PDB entry 4JBO | X-ray diffraction, 2.49 A resolution | chain A

== Chain A ==
Name: Aurora kinase A
Organism: Homo sapiens
Notes: EC 2.7.11.1; fragment: catalytic domain
UniProt: O14965 (AURKA_HUMAN); numbering as in UniProt (aligned over 123-401)
Chain sequence (279 residues; each row starts with the number of its first residue):
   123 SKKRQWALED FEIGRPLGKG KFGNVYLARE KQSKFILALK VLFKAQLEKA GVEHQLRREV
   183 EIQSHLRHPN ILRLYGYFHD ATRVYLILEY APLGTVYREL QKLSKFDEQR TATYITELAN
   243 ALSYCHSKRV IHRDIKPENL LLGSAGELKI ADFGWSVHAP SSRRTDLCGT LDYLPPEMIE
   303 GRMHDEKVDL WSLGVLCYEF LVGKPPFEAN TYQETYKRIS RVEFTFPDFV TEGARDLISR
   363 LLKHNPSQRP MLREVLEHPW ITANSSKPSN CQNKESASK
Unresolved in the structure: 123-125, 392-401
Differences from the reference sequence: engineered mutation D288 (Thr in O14965)
Ligand contacts: WPH (1-(4-{2-[(6-{4-[2-(dimethylamino)ethoxy]phenyl}furo[2,3-d]pyrimidin-4-yl)amino]ethyl}phenyl)-3-phenylurea): R137, L139, F144, V147, A160, K162, L164, L169, V174, Q177, L178, E181, L194, L208, L210, E211, Y212, A213, P214, L215, G216, K224, N261, L263, A273, D274, G276
Swiss-Prot annotation at these positions:
  - region: H280 to T287, L289 to L293 (Activation segment)
  - active site: D256 (Proton acceptor)
  - binding site (ATP): K143, K162, E211 to A213, E260, N261, D274
  - modified residue: T287 (Phosphothreonine), S342 (Phosphoserine)
  - cross-link: K258 (Glycyl lysine isopeptide (Lys-Gly) (interchain with G-Cter in SUMO2))
  - natural variant: S155 (S155R: In a colorectal adenocarcinoma sample), V174 (V174M: In a metastatic melanoma sample)
  - mutagenesis: K162 (K162R: Loss of kinase activity), F165 (F165A: Decreases the interaction with phosphatase type 1 isoforms), G198 (G198N: Reduces interaction with TPX2. Reduces kinase activity tenfold. Promotes interaction with the AURKB binding partners INCENP and BIRC5 that are normally not bound by AURKA), R205 (R205A: Reduces ubiquitination and proteasomal degradation), D274 (D274N: Abolishes cilia disassembly and kinase activity), T287 (T287A: No direct effect on catalytic activity; T287E: Enhances interaction with TPX2), C290 (C290A: Enhances stability; when associated with A-393), Y334 (Y334A: Reduces binding to MYCN), Q335 (Q335A: Reduces binding to MYCN), F346 (F346A: Decreases the interaction with phosphatase type 1 isoforms), C393 (C393A: Enhances stability; when associated with A-290)
What the authors report for this chain:
  - binding site for WPH: E181, E211, A213

== Overview ==
Ligands of chain A: compound WPH. UniProt lists active-site residue D256, 8 ATP-binding residues and 11
mutagenesis sites. From the paper: a binding site for WPH at E181, E211 and A213.
Chain A is Aurora kinase A (Homo sapiens); the structure, Novel Aurora kinase inhibitors reveal mechanisms of
HURP in nucleation of centrosomal and kinetochore microtubules, was determined by X-ray diffraction together
with 4JBP and 4JBQ from the same study.
